Entry 1I76 (X-ray diffraction, 1.20 A resolution); this record covers chain A.

[Chain A]
Molecule: Neutrophil collagenase
Source organism: Homo sapiens
Notes: EC 3.4.24.34
UniProtKB: P22894 (MMP8_HUMAN); residues 80-242 here correspond to UniProt positions 100-262 (UniProt number = residue number + 20)
Amino-acid sequence (163 residues; row label = number of the first residue in the row):
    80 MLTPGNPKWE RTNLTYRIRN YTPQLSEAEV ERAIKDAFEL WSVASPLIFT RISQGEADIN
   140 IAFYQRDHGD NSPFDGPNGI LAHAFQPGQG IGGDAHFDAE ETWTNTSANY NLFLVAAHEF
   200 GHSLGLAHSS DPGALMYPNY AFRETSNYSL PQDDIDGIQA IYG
Ion coordination: Ca2+ site 1: D137, G169, G171, D173; Zn2+ site 1: H147, D149, H162; Ca2+ site 2: D154, G155, N157, I159, D177, E180; Zn2+ site 2: H197, H201, H207 (together with BSI)
Small-molecule neighbours: BSI (2-(biphenyl-4-sulfonyl)-1,2,3,4-tetrahydro-isoquinoline-3-carboxylic acid): G158, I159, L160, A161, H162, L193, V194, H197, E198, H201, H207, L214, Y216, P217, N218, Y219, A220, R222
UniProt features mapped onto this chain:
  - active site: E198
  - binding site (Ca(2+)): D137, D154, G155, N157, I159, G169, G171, D173, D177, E180
  - binding site (Zn(2+)): H147, D149, H162, H175, H197, H201, H207
  - glycosylation (N-linked (GlcNAc...) asparagine): N92, N184, N226

[In short]
Ligands of chain A: compound BSI. The Zn2+ site 2 is built by H197, H201 and H207. D137, G169, G171 and D173
form the Ca2+ site 1. UniProt lists active-site residue E198, 10 Ca2+-binding residues and 7 Zn2+-binding
residues.
Chain A is Neutrophil collagenase (Homo sapiens); the structure, Complex of
2-(biphenyl-4-sulfonyl)-1,2,3,4-tetrahydro-isoquinoline-3-carboxylic acid (D-tic derivative) with T catalitic
domain of matrix metallo proteinase-8 (MET80 form), was determined by X-ray diffraction, deposited together
with 1I73.
